Entry 6T1C (X-ray diffraction, 2.00 A resolution); this record covers chain BBB.

Chain BBB:
Protein: Type-1Aa cytolytic delta-endotoxin
Source organism: Bacillus thuringiensis subsp. israelensis
UniProt: P0A382 (CT1AA_BACTI); residue numbers follow UniProt; this construct covers 1-249
Sequence (249 residues; numbered 1 to 249; the number before each row is that of its first residue):
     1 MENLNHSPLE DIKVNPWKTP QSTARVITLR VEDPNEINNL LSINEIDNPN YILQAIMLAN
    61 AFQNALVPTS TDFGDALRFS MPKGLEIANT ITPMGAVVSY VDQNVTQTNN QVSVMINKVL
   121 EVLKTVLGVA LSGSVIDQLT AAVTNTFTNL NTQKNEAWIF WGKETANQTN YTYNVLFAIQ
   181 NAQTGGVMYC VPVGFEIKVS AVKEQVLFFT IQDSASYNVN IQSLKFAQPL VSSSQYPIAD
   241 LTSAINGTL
Unresolved in the structure: 1-5
Construct notes: engineered mutation S7 (Cys in P0A382)
Reported in the primary citation:
  - mutagenesis - D11N, E32Q, E45Q, Y171F, C190V: unchanged stability
  - mutagenesis - Q168E: decreased stability
  - mutagenesis - Q168E: abolished binding to membrane

In short:
From the paper: Q168E reduces stability; Q168E abolishes binding to membrane; 6 substitutions were tested in
all.
Chain BBB is Type-1Aa cytolytic delta-endotoxin (Bacillus thuringiensis subsp. israelensis); the structure,
Structure of the C7S mutant of mosquitocidal Cyt1A protoxin obtained by Serial Femtosecond Crystallography on
in ..., was determined by X-ray diffraction, deposited together with 6T19 and 6T1A.
